154L - chain A; structure by X-ray diffraction, 1.60 A resolution.

== Chain A ==
Protein: Goose lysozyme
Notes: EC 3.2.1.17
Reference sequence: P00718 (LYG_ANSAN); residue numbers follow UniProt; this construct covers 1-185
Chain sequence (185 residues; numbered 1 to 185; the number before each row is that of its first residue):
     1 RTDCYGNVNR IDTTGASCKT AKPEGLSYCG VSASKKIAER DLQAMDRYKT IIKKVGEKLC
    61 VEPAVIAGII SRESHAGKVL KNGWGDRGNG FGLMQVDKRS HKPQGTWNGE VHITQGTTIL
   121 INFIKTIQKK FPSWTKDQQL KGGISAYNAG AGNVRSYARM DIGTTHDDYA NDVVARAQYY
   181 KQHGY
Disulfides: Cys-4/Cys-60, Cys-18/Cys-29

== In short ==
Chain A is Goose lysozyme; the structure, The refined structures of goose lysozyme and its complex with a
bound trisaccharide show that the ..., was determined by X-ray diffraction, deposited together with 153L.
